PDB entry 7WRQ | electron microscopy, 3.60 A resolution | chains B and C of the 3 polymer chains in the assembly

== Chain B ==
Molecule: Insulin-like growth factor-binding protein 3
Source organism: Homo sapiens
UniProt: P17936 (IBP3_HUMAN); residues 1-264 here correspond to UniProt positions 28-291 (UniProt number = residue number + 27)
Chain sequence (264 residues; numbered 1 to 264; the number before each row is that of its first residue):
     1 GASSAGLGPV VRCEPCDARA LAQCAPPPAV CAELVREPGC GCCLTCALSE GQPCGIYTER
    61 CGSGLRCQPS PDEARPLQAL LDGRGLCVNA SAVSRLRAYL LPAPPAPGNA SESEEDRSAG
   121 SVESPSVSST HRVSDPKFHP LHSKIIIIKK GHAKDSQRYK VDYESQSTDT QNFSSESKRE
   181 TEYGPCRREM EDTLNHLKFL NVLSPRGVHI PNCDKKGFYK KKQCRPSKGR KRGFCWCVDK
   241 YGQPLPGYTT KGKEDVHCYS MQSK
Not modelled in the structure: 1-5, 90-181
Cystine bridges: Cys13-Cys40, Cys16-Cys42, Cys24-Cys43, Cys31-Cys46, Cys54-Cys67, Cys61-Cys87, Cys186-Cys213, Cys224-Cys235, Cys237-Cys258
UniProt features mapped onto this chain:
  - modified residue (Phosphoserine): Ser121, Ser167, Ser174, Ser175
  - glycosylation (N-linked (GlcNAc...) asparagine): Asn89 (complex), Asn109 (complex), Asn172 (complex)
Reported in the primary citation:
  - contacts within the chain: Glu37-Arg230, Thr45-Arg230, Glu59-Arg230, Tyr57-Arg232
  - binding site for N-acetylglucosamine: Gln243
  - specificity-determining residues: Arg188, Glu191, Lys198 (by similarity / conservation)
  - post-translational modification sites: Asn89, Asn109, Asn172 (citing earlier work)

== Chain C ==
Molecule: Isoform 3 of Insulin-like growth factor I
Source organism: Homo sapiens
UniProt: P05019 (IGF1_HUMAN), isoform P05019-3; residues 1-70 here correspond to UniProt positions 33-102 (UniProt number = residue number + 32)
Chain sequence (70 residues; row label = number of the first residue in the row):
     1 GPETLCGAEL VDALQFVCGD RGFYFNKPTG YGSSSRRAPQ TGIVDECCFR SCDLRRLEMY
    61 CAPLKPAKSA
Not modelled in the structure: 66-70
Cystine bridges: Cys6-Cys48, Cys18-Cys61, Cys47-Cys52
Reported in the primary citation:
  - disease-associated variants - R36Q, V44M, R50W, Y60H: unchanged binding to ALS or IGFBP3 (citing earlier work)

== Interface between chain B and chain C ==
Contacting residue pairs (17):
  Leu7(B) with Tyr24(C)
  Pro9(B) with Tyr24(C)
  Val10(B) with Phe23(C); Tyr24(C), hydrophobic
  Val11(B) with Gly22(C); Phe23(C), hydrogen bond (backbone-backbone)
  Tyr57(B) with Asp12(C), hydrogen bond
  Pro76(B) with Glu3(C)
  Leu77(B) with Glu3(C)
  Leu81(B) with Glu9(C)
  Pro205(B) with Gln15(C)
  Ile210(B) with Gly7(C)
  Pro211(B) with Gly7(C)
  Asn212(B) with Cys6(C); Gly7(C)
  Asp214(B) with Phe49(C)
  Ser227(B) with Asp12(C)
Interface residues without a listed pair, chain B (31 interface residues in all): Gly8, Arg12, Pro38, Cys40, Gly55, Ile56, Arg75, Gln78, Leu80, Arg187, Met190, Leu194, Cys213, Lys215, Cys224, Arg225, Pro226
Interface residues without a listed pair, chain C (23 interface residues in all): Thr4, Leu5, Ala8, Val11, Phe16, Arg21, Phe25, Thr29, Val44, Cys48, Cys52, Asp53, Leu54
From the paper, about this interface:
  - residue pairs: Lys215(B)-Thr4(C), Ser227(B)-Gln15(C), Asp12(C)-Tyr57(B), Asp12(C)-Ser227(B)
  - interface residues, chain B: Leu7(B), Pro9(B), Val10(B), Val11(B), Pro38(B), Ile56(B), Leu77(B), Leu80(B), Leu81(B), Met190(B), Leu194(B), Ile210(B), Cys213(B)
  - interface residues, chain C: Leu5(C), Phe16(C), Gly22(C), Phe23(C), Tyr24(C), Phe25(C), Val44(C), Phe49(C), Leu54(C)

== In short ==
31 residues of chain B and 23 residues of chain C are in contact; the contacts include 2 hydrogen bonds. Polar
pairs include Tyr57(B)-Asp12(C) and Val11(B)-Phe23(C). The authors report contacts between Lys215(B) and
Thr4(C), Ser227(B) and Gln15(C) and Asp12(C) and Tyr57(B) among others. From the paper: a binding site for
N-acetylglucosamine at Gln243(B); R36Q, V44M and R50W of chain C, among others, leave binding to ALS or IGFBP3
unchanged.
Chain B is Insulin-like growth factor-binding protein 3 and chain C is Isoform 3 of Insulin-like growth factor
I, both from Homo sapiens; the structure, Structure of Human IGF1/IGFBP3/ALS Ternary Complex, was determined
by electron microscopy.
